PDB entry 7ND4 | electron microscopy, 3.60 A resolution | chains A and B of the 9 polymer chains in the assembly

Chain A (and B):
Name: Spike glycoprotein
Source organism: Severe acute respiratory syndrome coronavirus 2
Notes: chain B of this document is another copy of the same molecule, construct and numbering; everything in this record applies to it too
UniProt: P0DTC2 (SPIKE_SARS2); numbering as in UniProt (aligned over 1-1208)
Chain sequence (1288 residues; row label = number of the first residue in the row):
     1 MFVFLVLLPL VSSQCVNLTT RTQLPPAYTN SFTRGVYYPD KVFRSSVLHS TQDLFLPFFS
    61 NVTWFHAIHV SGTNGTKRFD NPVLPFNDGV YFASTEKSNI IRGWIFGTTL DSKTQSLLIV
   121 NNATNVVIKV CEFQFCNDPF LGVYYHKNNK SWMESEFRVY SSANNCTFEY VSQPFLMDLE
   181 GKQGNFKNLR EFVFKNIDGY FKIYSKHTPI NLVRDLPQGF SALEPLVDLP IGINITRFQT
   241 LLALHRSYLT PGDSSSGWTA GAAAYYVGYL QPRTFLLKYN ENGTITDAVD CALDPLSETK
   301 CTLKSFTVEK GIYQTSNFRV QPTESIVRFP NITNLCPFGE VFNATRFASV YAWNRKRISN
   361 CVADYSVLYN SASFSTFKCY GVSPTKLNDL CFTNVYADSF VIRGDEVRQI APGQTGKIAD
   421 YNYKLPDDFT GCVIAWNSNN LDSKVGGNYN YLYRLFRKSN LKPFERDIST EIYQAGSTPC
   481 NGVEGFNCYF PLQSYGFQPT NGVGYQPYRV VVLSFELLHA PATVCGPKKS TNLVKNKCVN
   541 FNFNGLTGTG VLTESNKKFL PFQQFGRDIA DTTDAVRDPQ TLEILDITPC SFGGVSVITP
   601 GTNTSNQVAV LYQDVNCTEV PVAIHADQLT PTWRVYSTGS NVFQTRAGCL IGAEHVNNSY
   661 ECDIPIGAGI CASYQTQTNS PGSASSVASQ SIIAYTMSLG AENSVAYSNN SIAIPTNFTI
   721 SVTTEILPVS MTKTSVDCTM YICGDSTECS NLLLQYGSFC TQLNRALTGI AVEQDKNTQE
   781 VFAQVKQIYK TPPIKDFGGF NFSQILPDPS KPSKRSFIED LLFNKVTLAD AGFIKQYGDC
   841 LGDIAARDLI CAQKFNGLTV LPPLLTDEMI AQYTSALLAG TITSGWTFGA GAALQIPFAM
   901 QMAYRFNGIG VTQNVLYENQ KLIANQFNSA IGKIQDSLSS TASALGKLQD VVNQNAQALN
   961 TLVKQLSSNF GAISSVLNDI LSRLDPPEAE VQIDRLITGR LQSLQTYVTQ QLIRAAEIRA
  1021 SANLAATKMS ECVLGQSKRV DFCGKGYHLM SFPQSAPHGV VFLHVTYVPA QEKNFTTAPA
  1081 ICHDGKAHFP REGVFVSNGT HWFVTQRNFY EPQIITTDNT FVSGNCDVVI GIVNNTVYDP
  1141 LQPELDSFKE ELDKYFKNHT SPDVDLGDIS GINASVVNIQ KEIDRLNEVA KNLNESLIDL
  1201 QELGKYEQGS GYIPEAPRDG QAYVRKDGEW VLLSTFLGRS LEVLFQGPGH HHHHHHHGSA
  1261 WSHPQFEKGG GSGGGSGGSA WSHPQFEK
Not modelled in the structure: 1-26, 70-79, 144-164, 173-185, 246-262, 621-640, 677-688, 828-853, 1148-1288
Construct notes: engineered mutation Gly682 (Arg in P0DTC2), Ser683 (Arg in P0DTC2), Ser685 (Arg in P0DTC2), Pro986 (Lys in P0DTC2), Pro987 (Val in P0DTC2); expression tag (1209-1288)
Disulfide bonds: Cys131-Cys166, Cys291-Cys301, Cys336-Cys361, Cys379-Cys432, Cys391-Cys525, Cys480-Cys488, Cys538-Cys590, Cys617-Cys649, Cys662-Cys671, Cys738-Cys760, Cys743-Cys749, Cys1032-Cys1043, Cys1082-Cys1126
Glycans and other covalent adducts: N-acetylglucosamine (NAG) linked to Asn61, Asn122, Asn165, Asn234, Asn282, Asn331, Asn603, Asn616, Asn657, Asn709, Asn717, Asn801, Asn1074, Asn1098, Asn1134
UniProt features mapped onto this chain:
  - region: Asn280 to Cys301 (Putative superantigen), Arg403 to Asp405 (Integrin-binding motif), Asn448 to Phe456 (Immunodominant HLA epitope recognized by the CD8+), Pro681, Ala684 (Putative superantigen), Ser816 to Tyr837 (Fusion peptide 1), Lys835 to Phe855 (Fusion peptide 2), Asp1163 to Glu1202 (Heptad repeat 2)
  - site: Arg815, Ser816 (Cleavage)
  - glycosylation: Asn17 (N-linked (GlcNAc...) (complex) asparagine), Asn61 (N-linked (GlcNAc...) (hybrid) asparagine), Asn74 (N-linked (GlcNAc...) (complex) asparagine), Asn122 (N-linked (GlcNAc...) (hybrid) asparagine), Asn149 (N-linked (GlcNAc...) (complex) asparagine), Asn165 (N-linked (GlcNAc...) (complex) asparagine), Asn234 (N-linked (GlcNAc...) (high mannose) asparagine), Asn282 (N-linked (GlcNAc...) (complex) asparagine), Thr323 (O-linked (GalNAc) threonine), Ser325 (O-linked (HexNAc...) serine), Asn331 (N-linked (GlcNAc...) (complex) asparagine), Asn343 (N-linked (GlcNAc...) (complex) asparagine), Asn603 (N-linked (GlcNAc...) (hybrid) asparagine), Asn616 (N-linked (GlcNAc...) (complex) asparagine), Asn657 (N-linked (GlcNAc...) (complex) asparagine), Thr676 (O-linked (GlcNAc...) threonine), Thr678 (O-linked (GlcNAc...) threonine), Asn709 (N-linked (GlcNAc...) (high mannose) asparagine), Asn717 (N-linked (GlcNAc...) (hybrid) asparagine), Asn801 (N-linked (GlcNAc...) (hybrid) asparagine) and 6 more in UniProt

How chain A and chain B interact:
Contacting residue pairs - 152 pairs, chain A then chain B:
  Asn317(A) - Asp737(B)
  Arg319(A) - Met740(B)
  Arg319(A) - Asp745(B)  salt bridge
  Arg357(A) - Thr167(B)
  Asn360(A) - Thr167(B)
  Pro521(A) - Tyr200(B)
  Pro521(A) - Pro230(B)  hydrophobic
  Thr523(A) - Pro230(B)
  Lys557(A) - Phe43(B)
  Lys558(A) - Phe43(B)
  Lys558(A) - Asn282(B)
  Phe559(A) - Phe43(B)  hydrophobic
  Leu560(A) - Gly283(B)
  Leu560(A) - Thr284(B)
  Phe562(A) - Tyr38(B)
  Phe562(A) - Lys41(B)
  Phe562(A) - Glu224(B)
  Phe562(A) - Pro225(B)
  Gln563(A) - Lys41(B)
  Gln563(A) - Val42(B)
  Gln563(A) - Phe43(B)
  Gln563(A) - Gly283(B)  hydrogen bond (side chain-backbone)
  Gln564(A) - Lys41(B)  hydrogen bond (backbone-backbone)
  Phe565(A) - Lys41(B)  hydrogen bond (backbone-backbone)
  Phe565(A) - Val42(B)
  Phe565(A) - Phe43(B)  hydrogen bond (backbone-backbone)
  Gly566(A) - Phe43(B)
  Arg567(A) - Val42(B)
  Arg567(A) - Phe43(B)  hydrogen bond (backbone-backbone)
  Asp568(A) - Lys854(B)  salt bridge
  Ile569(A) - Val47(B)  hydrophobic
  Ala570(A) - Val963(B)  hydrophobic
  Pro589(A) - Phe855(B)  hydrophobic
  Phe592(A) - Met740(B)  hydrophobic
  Phe592(A) - Lys854(B)
  Phe592(A) - Phe855(B)  hydrophobic
  Phe592(A) - Gly857(B)
  Phe592(A) - Thr859(B)
  Gln613(A) - Leu861(B)
  Asp614(A) - Val860(B)
  Pro665(A) - Leu864(B)  hydrophobic
  Gly667(A) - Pro863(B)
  Gly667(A) - Leu864(B)
  Ala668(A) - Pro862(B)  hydrophobic
  Ala668(A) - Pro863(B)  hydrogen bond (backbone-backbone)
  Ala668(A) - Leu864(B)
  Ala668(A) - Thr866(B)
  Gly669(A) - Leu864(B)  hydrogen bond (backbone-backbone)
  Gly669(A) - Thr866(B)
  Gly669(A) - Met869(B)
  Cys671(A) - Leu864(B)  hydrophobic
  Thr696(A) - Met869(B)
  Met697(A) - Leu864(B)
  Met697(A) - Leu865(B)  hydrophobic
  Met697(A) - Met869(B)  hydrophobic
  Leu699(A) - Ile788(B)
  Leu699(A) - Met869(B)
  Leu699(A) - Tyr873(B)
  Ala701(A) - Gln787(B)
  Ala701(A) - Ile788(B)  hydrogen bond (backbone-backbone)
  Glu702(A) - Ile788(B)
  Glu702(A) - Lys790(B)  salt bridge
  Asn703(A) - Gln787(B)  hydrogen bond
  Asn703(A) - Ile788(B)  hydrogen bond (backbone-backbone)
  Asn703(A) - Tyr789(B)
  Ser704(A) - Lys790(B)
  Val705(A) - Tyr789(B)  hydrophobic
  Val705(A) - Lys790(B)
  Val705(A) - Thr883(B)
  Val705(A) - Gln895(B)
  Ala706(A) - Gln895(B)
  Tyr707(A) - Pro792(B)  hydrophobic
  Tyr707(A) - Asp796(B)  hydrogen bond (side chain-backbone)
  Tyr707(A) - Phe797(B)
  Tyr707(A) - Thr883(B)
  Tyr707(A) - Ile896(B)
  Tyr707(A) - Pro897(B)  hydrophobic
  Tyr707(A) - Phe898(B)  hydrogen bond (side chain-backbone)
  Ser708(A) - Pro897(B)
  Asn709(A) - Pro897(B)
  Ser711(A) - Gln895(B)
  Ser711(A) - Ile896(B)
  Ser711(A) - Pro897(B)
  Ile712(A) - Gln895(B)
  Ile712(A) - Ile896(B)  hydrophobic
  Ile712(A) - Tyr904(B)
  Ala713(A) - Leu894(B)
  Ala713(A) - Gln895(B)  hydrogen bond (backbone-backbone)
  Pro715(A) - Leu894(B)
  Thr961(A) - Ser758(B)
  Gln965(A) - Tyr756(B)
  Gln965(A) - Ser758(B)  hydrogen bond
  Gln965(A) - Phe759(B)
  Ser968(A) - Gln755(B)
  Ser968(A) - Tyr756(B)
  Ser968(A) - Gly757(B)  hydrogen bond (side chain-backbone)
  Asn969(A) - Gln755(B)  hydrogen bond (backbone-backbone)
  Phe970(A) - Gln755(B)  hydrogen bond (backbone-backbone)
  Phe970(A) - Tyr756(B)  hydrophobic
  Phe970(A) - Phe759(B)  hydrophobic
  Gly971(A) - Gln755(B)  hydrogen bond (backbone-side chain)
  Gln1002(A) - Phe759(B)
  Gln1002(A) - Gln1005(B)  hydrogen bond
  Ser1003(A) - Phe759(B)
  Thr1006(A) - Phe759(B)
  Thr1006(A) - Gln762(B)
  Thr1006(A) - Gln1005(B)
  Thr1009(A) - Thr1009(B)
  Gln1010(A) - Leu1012(B)
  Ile1013(A) - Leu1012(B)  hydrophobic
  Glu1017(A) - Arg1019(B)  salt bridge
  Arg1039(A) - Thr1027(B)
  Arg1039(A) - Glu1031(B)  salt bridge
  Arg1039(A) - Arg1039(B)
  Val1040(A) - Ser1030(B)
  Val1040(A) - Glu1031(B)
  Val1040(A) - Gly1035(B)
  Asp1041(A) - Ser1030(B)
  Asp1041(A) - Leu1034(B)
  Lys1045(A) - Gly889(B)
  Lys1045(A) - Ala890(B)  hydrogen bond (side chain-backbone)
  Lys1045(A) - Gly891(B)
  Gly1046(A) - Ala890(B)
  Tyr1047(A) - Trp886(B)
  Tyr1047(A) - Ala890(B)  hydrophobic
  Val1068(A) - Ala890(B)
  Glu1072(A) - Ala892(B)
  Glu1072(A) - Leu894(B)
  Asn1074(A) - Gln895(B)  hydrogen bond
  Thr1077(A) - Pro897(B)
  Thr1077(A) - Met900(B)  hydrogen bond
  Pro1079(A) - Tyr917(B)  hydrophobic
  Phe1089(A) - Asn914(B)
  Phe1089(A) - Tyr917(B)  hydrophobic
  Pro1090(A) - Gln913(B)  hydrogen bond (backbone-side chain)
  Val1094(A) - Met900(B)  hydrophobic
  Val1094(A) - Tyr904(B)
  Arg1107(A) - Tyr904(B)
  Arg1107(A) - Asn907(B)  hydrogen bond
  Arg1107(A) - Gln913(B)
  Phe1121(A) - Thr912(B)
  Phe1121(A) - Asn914(B)
  Ser1123(A) - Asn914(B)  hydrogen bond
  Ser1123(A) - Glu918(B)  hydrogen bond
  Ser1123(A) - Glu1111(B)
  Gly1124(A) - Glu918(B)
  Val1128(A) - Glu918(B)
  Ile1130(A) - Lys921(B)
  Leu1141(A) - Leu1141(B)  hydrophobic
  Leu1141(A) - Glu1144(B)
  Leu1145(A) - Glu1144(B)
  Leu1145(A) - Leu1145(B)  hydrophobic
Also at the interface, not in a pair above, chain A (94 interface residues in all): Asp571, Thr572, Arg646, Ala647, Cys662, Ile666, Ile670, Gly700, Asn710, Gln957, Gly999, Phe1042, Ala1078, Val1122, Val1129
Also at the interface, not in a pair above, chain B (93 interface residues in all): Arg44, Phe168, Asp198, Gly199, Gly232, Arg765, Lys786, Asn856, Leu858, Gln872, Thr887, Ala893, Gln920, Leu1001, Ile1013, Gln1113

In short:
Chain A and chain B form an interface of 94 and 93 residues respectively; the contacts include 26 hydrogen
bonds and 5 salt bridges. Among the polar pairs are Arg319(A)-Asp745(B), Asp568(A)-Lys854(B) and
Glu702(A)-Lys790(B).
Chain A and chain B are both Spike glycoprotein (Severe acute respiratory syndrome coronavirus 2); the
structure, EM structure of SARS-CoV-2 Spike glycoprotein in complex with COVOX-88 Fab, was determined by
electron microscopy, deposited together with 7BEH, 7BEJ, 7BEK, 7ND3, 7ND6 and 7ND7.
